PDB entry 7PAH | electron microscopy, 9.50 A resolution (very low resolution: no residue pairs are listed; an interface is given only as per-side residue counts) | chains c and 3 of the 54 polymer chains in the assembly

# Chain c
Name: 50S ribosomal protein L4
Organism: Mycoplasma pneumoniae M129
UniProt: P75579 (RL4_MYCPN); residue numbers follow UniProt; this construct covers 1-212
Amino-acid sequence (212 residues; numbered 1 to 212; the number before each row is that of its first residue):
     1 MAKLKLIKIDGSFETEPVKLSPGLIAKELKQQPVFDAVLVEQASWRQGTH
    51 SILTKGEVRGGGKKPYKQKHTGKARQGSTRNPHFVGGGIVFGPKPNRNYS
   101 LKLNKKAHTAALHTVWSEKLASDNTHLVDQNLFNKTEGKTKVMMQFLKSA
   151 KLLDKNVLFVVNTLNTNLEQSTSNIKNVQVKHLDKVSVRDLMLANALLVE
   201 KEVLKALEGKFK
Not modelled in the structure: 1, 212

# Chain 3
Molecule: 23S ribosomal RNA
Organism: Mycoplasma pneumoniae M129
Sequence (2907 nucleotides; each row starts with the number of its first residue):
     1 UACAAUAAGUUACUAAGGGCUUAUGGUGGAUGCCUUGGCACUAAUAGGCG
    51 AUGAAGGACGUGUUAACCUGCGAUAAGCUUCGGGUAGGUGGUAAGAACCU
   101 CAGAUCCGGAGAUUUCCGAAUGGAGCAAUCCGGUAGUUGGAAACAGCUAU
   151 CAUUAAUUGAUGAAUAAAUAGUCAAUUAAAGCAAUACGUGGUGAAGUGAA
   201 ACAUCUCAGUAGCCACAGGAAAAGAAAACGAAUGUGAUUCCGUGUGUAGU
   251 GGCGAGCGAAAGCGGAACAGGCCAAACUUAUCAUUAGAUAGGGGUUGUAG
   301 GGCUUGCAAUGUGGACUUGAAAACGAUAGAAGAAGCUGUUGGAAAGCAGC
   351 GCGCAAAAGGGUGAUAGCCCCGUAUUUGAAAUUGUUUUCAUACCUAGCGA
   401 GAUCCCUGAGUAGCUCGGAAAACGUUAUUUUGAGUGAAUCUGCCCAGACC
   451 AUUGGGUAAGCCUAAAUACUAAUUAGUGACCGAUAGCGAAACAGUACCGU
   501 GAGGGAAAGGUGAAAAGAACCCAGAGAUGGGAGUGAAAUAGAUUCUGAAA
   551 CCAUAUGCCUACAACGUGUCAGAGCACAUUAAUGUGUGAUGGCGUGCGUU
   601 UUGAAGUAUGAGCCGGCGAGUUAUGAUAGCAAGCGUUAGUUAACCAGGAG
   651 AUGGGGAGCUGUAGCGAAAGCGAGUUUUAAAAGAGCGUUUGUUUGUUAUU
   701 AUAGACCCGAAACGGGUUGAGCUAGUCAUGAGCAGGUUGAAGGUUGAGUA
   751 ACAUCAACUGGAGGACCGAACCGACUCUCGUUGAAACGAUAGCGGAUGAC
   801 UUGUGAUUAGGGGUGAAAUUCCAAUCGAAAUCCGUGAUAGCUGGUUCUCG
   851 UCGAAAUAGCUUUAAGGCUAGCGUGAGAUCACAAAUAAGUGGAGGUAAAG
   901 CUACUGAAUGUAUGAUGGCGCCACCUAGGCGUACUGAAUACAAUUAAACU
   951 CUGAAUGCCAUUUAUUUUAUUCUCGCAGUCAGACAGUGGGGGAUAAGCUU
  1001 CAUUGUCAAGAGGGGAAGAGCCCAGAUCAUUAAAUAAGGUCCCCAAAAUA
  1051 UACUAAGUGGAAAAGGAUGUGAAAGUGCUAAAACAGCAAGGAUGUUGGCU
  1101 UAGAAGCAGCCAUCGUUUAAAGAGUGCGUAACAGCUCACUUGUCGAGUGU
  1151 UUUUGCGCCGAAGAUGUAACGGGGCUAAGUAUAUUACCGAAUUUAUGGAU
  1201 AAGAUUUAUAUCUUGUGGUAGACGAGCGUUGUAUUGGAGUUGAAGUCAAA
  1251 GCGUGAGCAUUGGUGGAUCCAAUACAAGUGAGAAUGCCGGCAUGAGUAAC
  1301 GCUUGGGAGUGAGAAUCUCCCAAACCGAUUGACUAAGGUUUCCUGGACCA
  1351 GGGUCGUCCUUCCAGGGUUAGUCUGGACCUAAGCUGAGGCUGAAAAGCGU
  1401 AGGCGAUGGACAACAGGUUAAUAUUCCUGUACUUACAGUUAGACUGAUGG
  1451 AGUGACAAAGAAGGUUUUCCACCCCCAUAAUUGGAUUUGGGGAUAAAUCA
  1501 UAAGGUGGUACAAUAGGCAAAUCCGUUGUGCAUAACAUUGAGUGAUGAUG
  1551 UCGAGUGAAUGAGUGAUCAAGUAGCGAAGGUGGUAUUAAUCAUGCUUUCA
  1601 AGAAAAGCUUCUAGGGUUAAUCUAGCUGUAACCAGUACCGAGAACGAACA
  1651 CACGUAGUCAAGGAGAGGAUCCUAAGGUUAGCGAGUGAACUAUAGCCAAG
  1701 GAACUCUGCAAAUUAACCCCGUAAGUUAGCGAGAAGGGGUGCUUAUGUAA
  1751 AAGUAAGCCGCAGUGAAGAACGAGGGGGGACUGUUUAACUAAAACACAAC
  1801 UCUAUGCCAAACCGUAAGGUGAUGUAUAUGGGGUGACACCUGCCCAGUGC
  1851 UGGAAGGUUAAAGAAGGAGGUUAGCGCAAGCGAAGCUUUUAACUGAAGCC
  1901 CCAGUGAACGGCGGCCGUAACUAUAACGGUCCUAAGGUAGCGAAAUUCCU
  1951 AGUCGGGUAAAUUCCGUCCCGCUUGAAUGGUGUAACCAUCUCUUGACUGU
  2001 CUCGGCUAUAGACUCGGUGAAAUCCAGGUACGGGUGAAGACACCCGUUAG
  2051 GCGCAACGGGACGGAAAGACCCCGUGAAGCUUUACUGUAGCUUAAUAUUG
  2101 AUCAGGACAUUAUCAUGUAGAGAAUAGGUAGGAGCAAUCGAUGCAAGUUC
  2151 GCUAGGACUUGUUGAUGCGAAAGGUGGAAUACUACCCUUGGUUGUGUGCU
  2201 GUUCUAAUUGGUAACUGUUAUCCAGUUUCAAGACAGUGUUAGGUGGGCAG
  2251 UUUGACUGGGGCGGUCGCCUCCUAAAAGGUAACGGAGGCGUACAAAGGUA
  2301 CCUUCAGUACGGUUGGAAAUCGUAUGUAGAGUGUAAUGGUGUAAGGGUGC
  2351 UUGACUGUGAGACAUACAGGUCGAACAGGUGAGAAAUCAGGUCAUAGUGA
  2401 UCCGGUGGUCCAGUAUGGAAUGGCCAUCGCUCAACGGAUAAAAGCUACUC
  2451 CGGGGAUAACAGGCUGAUACUGCCCAAGAGUUCAUAUCGACGGCAGUGUU
  2501 UGGCACCUCGAUGUCGACUCAUCUCAUCCUCGAGCUGAAGCAGGUUCGAA
  2551 GGGUUCGGCUGUUCGCCGAUUAAAGAGAUACGUGAGUUGGGUUCAAACCG
  2601 UCGUGAGACAGGUUGGUCCCUAUCUAUUGUGCCCGUAGGAAGAUUGAAGA
  2651 GUGUUGCUUCUAGUACGAGAGGACCGAAGCGAGGACACCUCUUAUGCUCC
  2701 AGUUGUAGCGCCAGCUGCACCGCUGGGUAGUAACGUGUCUAUUAGAUAAA
  2751 CGCUGAAAGCAUCUAAGUGUGAAACUAUCUCAAAGAUUAAUCUUCCCAUU
  2801 UCGCAAGAAAGUAAGAGCCGUCAAAGACGAUGACGUUGAUAGGUUACAGG
  2851 UGUAAGCAUAGUGAUAUGUUGAGCUGAGUAAUACUAAUUGCUCGAGGACU
  2901 UAUUGGA
Not modelled in the structure: 1-7, 923-927, 1560-1569, 2901-2907

# Interface between chain c and chain 3
At this resolution (10 A) residue pairs are not listed: 79 residues of chain c and 79 of chain 3 lie at the interface.

# In short
Chain c and chain 3 each contribute 79 residues to their interface.
Here chain c is 50S ribosomal protein L4 and chain 3 is 23S ribosomal RNA, both from Mycoplasma pneumoniae
M129. Entry 7PAH (70S ribosome with P- and E-site tRNAs in Mycoplasma pneumoniae cells) was determined by
electron microscopy (same publication as 7OOC, 7OOD, 7P6Z, 7PAI, 7PAJ, 7PAK and 23 further entries).
